8CEO - chains N and r of the 54 polymer chains in the assembly; structure by electron microscopy, 3.60 A resolution.

# Chain N
Molecule: Nontemplate DNA
Sequence (209 nucleotides; row label = number of the first residue in the row; numbers below 1 keep their minus sign (DA-73 is residue -73)):
   -73 AGCACGCTGT GTATATAATA GCTATGGAAC GTTCGATTCA CCTCCGATGT GTGTTGTACA
   -13 TACATAAAAA TATCATAGCT CTTCTGCGCT GTGTTGGTCG TAGACAGCTC TAGCACCGCT
    47 TAAACGCACG TACGCGCTGT CCCCCGCGTT TTAACCGCCA AGGGGATTAC TCCCTAGTCT
   107 CCAGGCACGT GTCAGATATA TACATCGAT

# Chain r
Name: Histone H3.2
From: Xenopus laevis
Reference sequence: P84233 (H32_XENLA); residues 1-135 here correspond to UniProt positions 2-136 (UniProt number = residue number + 1)
Amino-acid sequence (135 residues; each row starts with the number of its first residue):
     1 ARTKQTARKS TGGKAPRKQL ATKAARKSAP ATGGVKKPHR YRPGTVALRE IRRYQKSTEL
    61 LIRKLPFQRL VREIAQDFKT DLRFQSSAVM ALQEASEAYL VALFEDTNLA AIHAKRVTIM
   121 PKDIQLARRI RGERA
Disordered / not traced: 1-37, 135
Sequence notes: conflict Ala102 (Gly103 in P84233); engineered mutation Ala110 (Cys111 in P84233)
Curated features (UniProtKB/Swiss-Prot):
  - modified residue: Arg2 (Asymmetric dimethylarginine), Thr3 (Phosphothreonine), Lys4 (Allysine), Gln5 (5-glutamyl dopamine), Thr6 (Phosphothreonine), Arg8 (Citrulline), Lys9 (N6,N6,N6-trimethyllysine), Ser10 (ADP-ribosylserine), Thr11 (Phosphothreonine), Lys14 (N6-(2-hydroxyisobutyryl)lysine), Arg17 (Asymmetric dimethylarginine), Lys18 (N6-(2-hydroxyisobutyryl)lysine), Lys23 (N6-(2-hydroxyisobutyryl)lysine), Arg26 (Citrulline), Lys27 (N6,N6,N6-trimethyllysine), Ser28 (ADP-ribosylserine), Lys36 (N6,N6,N6-trimethyllysine), Lys37 (N6-methyllysine), Tyr41 (Phosphotyrosine), Lys56 (N6,N6,N6-trimethyllysine) and 8 more in UniProt

# How chain N and chain r interact
Pairs across the interface - 22 pairs, chain N then chain r:
  DG39(N) with Arg83(r), sugar contact; Phe84(r), phosphate contact; Gln85(r), phosphate contact; Ser86(r), hydrogen bond to the phosphate
  DC40(N) with Arg72(r), salt bridge to the phosphate; Arg83(r), phosphate contact; Phe84(r), hydrogen bond to the phosphate
  DA49(N) with Arg63(r), sugar contact
  DA58(N) with Arg42(r), salt bridge to the phosphate
  DC59(N) with Val117(r), sugar contact; Thr118(r), phosphate contact
  DG60(N) with Lys115(r), phosphate contact; Arg116(r), phosphate contact; Val117(r), hydrogen bond to the phosphate; Thr118(r), hydrogen bond to the phosphate
  DC61(N) with Arg116(r), salt bridge to the phosphate
  DC132(N) with Thr45(r), phosphate contact
  DG133(N) with His39(r), sugar contact; Tyr41(r), phosphate contact; Arg42(r), hydrogen bond to the phosphate; Thr45(r), hydrogen bond to the phosphate
  DA134(N) with Arg40(r), phosphate contact
Also at the interface, not in a pair above, chain N (11 interface residues in all): DA50
Also at the interface, not in a pair above, chain r (17 interface residues in all): Pro43, Leu82

# In short
The interface between chain N and chain r involves 11 residues on one side and 17 on the other, with 6
hydrogen bonds and 3 salt bridges. Among the polar pairs are DG39(N)-Ser86(r), DC40(N)-Phe84(r) and
DG60(N)-Val117(r).
Chain N is Nontemplate DNA and chain r is Histone H3.2 (Xenopus laevis); the structure, Yeast RNA polymerase
II transcription pre-initiation complex with core Mediator and the +1 nucleosome, was determined by electron
microscopy (same publication as 8CEN).
